5DDU - chains A and B; structure by X-ray diffraction, 2.46 A resolution.

Chain A (and B):
Protein: CrmG
Source organism: Actinoalloteichus sp. WH1-2216-6
Notes: chain B of this document is another copy of the same molecule, construct and numbering; everything in this record applies to it too
UniProtKB: H8Y6N2 (H8Y6N2_9PSEU); numbering as in UniProt (aligned over 1-523)
Chain sequence (523 residues; each row starts with the number of its first residue):
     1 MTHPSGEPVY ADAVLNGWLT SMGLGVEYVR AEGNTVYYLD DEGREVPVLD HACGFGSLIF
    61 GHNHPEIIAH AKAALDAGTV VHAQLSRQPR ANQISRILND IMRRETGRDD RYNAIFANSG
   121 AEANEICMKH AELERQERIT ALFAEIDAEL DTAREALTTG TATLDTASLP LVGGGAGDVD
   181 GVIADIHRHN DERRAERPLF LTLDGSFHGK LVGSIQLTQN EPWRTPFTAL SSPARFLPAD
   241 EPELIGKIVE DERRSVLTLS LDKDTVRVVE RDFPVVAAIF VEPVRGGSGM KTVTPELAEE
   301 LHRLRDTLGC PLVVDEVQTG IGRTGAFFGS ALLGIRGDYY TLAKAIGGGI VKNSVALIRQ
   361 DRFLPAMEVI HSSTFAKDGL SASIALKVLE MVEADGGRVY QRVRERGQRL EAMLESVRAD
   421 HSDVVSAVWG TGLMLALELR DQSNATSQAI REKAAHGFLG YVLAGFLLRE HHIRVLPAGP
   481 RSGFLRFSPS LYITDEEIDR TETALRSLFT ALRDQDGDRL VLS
Unresolved in the structure: 1-4, 173-177, 523 (chain B: 1-5, 173-177, 523)
Ligand contacts:
  - 4'-deoxy-4'-aminopyridoxal-5'-phosphate (PMP), molecule 1: S119, G120, A121, N124, F207, H208, G209, E282, D315, V317, Q318, K344
  - 4'-deoxy-4'-aminopyridoxal-5'-phosphate (PMP), molecule 2: S373, T374, F375

Chain A / chain B interface:
Residue-residue contacts (190):
  P8(A) with R111(B)
  V9(A) with N92(B); Q360(B), hydrogen bond (backbone-side chain)
  Y10(A) with N92(B), hydrogen bond (backbone-side chain); S95(B), hydrogen bond (backbone-side chain); R96(B); N99(B); R111(B); Y112(B); N113(B); A114(B), hydrogen bond (backbone-backbone)
  A11(A) with N92(B), hydrogen bond (backbone-side chain); N113(B); A114(B)
  D12(A) with Q88(B); A91(B); E368(B), hydrogen bond (backbone-side chain); K377(B), salt bridge
  A13(A) with E368(B), hydrogen bond (backbone-side chain)
  V14(A) with P365(B), hydrophobic; E368(B), hydrogen bond (backbone-side chain)
  L15(A) with E368(B), hydrogen bond (backbone-side chain); K377(B)
  N16(A) with R87(B)
  L19(A) with L85(B); S86(B)
  T20(A) with R87(B), hydrogen bond
  G25(A) with R87(B), hydrogen bond (backbone-side chain)
  V26(A) with S86(B); R87(B), hydrogen bond (backbone-backbone)
  E27(A) with R87(B); P89(B)
  Y28(A) with V80(B); S86(B)
  V29(A) with V80(B)
  R30(A) with A77(B); G78(B); V80(B)
  A31(A) with G78(B), hydrogen bond (backbone-backbone); V80(B)
  G54(A) with H82(B); Q84(B); T374(B)
  F55(A) with Q84(B)
  S57(A) with H82(B); T374(B)
  H62(A) with H82(B)
  N63(A) with G78(B); T79(B), hydrogen bond (side chain-backbone)
  I68(A) with L75(B), hydrophobic
  K72(A) with D76(B), salt bridge
  L75(A) with I68(B), hydrophobic
  D76(A) with K72(B), salt bridge
  A77(A) with R30(B)
  G78(A) with R30(B); A31(B), hydrogen bond (backbone-backbone); N63(B)
  T79(A) with N63(B), hydrogen bond (backbone-side chain)
  V80(A) with Y28(B); V29(B); R30(B)
  V81(A) with G349(B)
  H82(A) with G54(B); S57(B); H62(B); G349(B)
  A83(A) with R474(B)
  Q84(A) with G54(B); F55(B); R474(B), hydrogen bond (backbone-side chain); L476(B)
  L85(A) with L19(B); Y461(B), hydrophobic
  S86(A) with L19(B); V26(B); Y28(B)
  R87(A) with N16(B); T20(B), hydrogen bond; G25(B), hydrogen bond (side chain-backbone); V26(B), hydrogen bond (backbone-backbone); E27(B)
  Q88(A) with D12(B)
  P89(A) with E27(B)
  A91(A) with D12(B)
  N92(A) with V9(B); Y10(B), hydrogen bond (side chain-backbone); A11(B), hydrogen bond (side chain-backbone)
  S95(A) with Y10(B), hydrogen bond (side chain-backbone)
  R96(A) with Y10(B)
  N99(A) with Y10(B)
  R111(A) with P8(B); Y10(B)
  Y112(A) with Y10(B)
  N113(A) with Y10(B); A11(B)
  A114(A) with Y10(B), hydrogen bond (backbone-backbone); A11(B)
  A117(A) with K352(B)
  N118(A) with K352(B), hydrogen bond; F375(B)
  S119(A) with E122(B), hydrogen bond
  E122(A) with S119(B), hydrogen bond
  E125(A) with L211(B); V212(B), hydrogen bond (side chain-backbone)
  K129(A) with K210(B), hydrogen bond (side chain-backbone); F227(B)
  E132(A) with P226(B); A229(B)
  L133(A) with P226(B), hydrophobic; F227(B), hydrophobic
  R135(A) with A229(B)
  Q136(A) with P226(B)
  R197(A) with A229(B)
  P198(A) with A229(B); L230(B), hydrophobic
  F200(A) with L230(B), hydrophobic
  K210(A) with K129(B), hydrogen bond (backbone-side chain); I370(B), hydrogen bond (side chain-backbone); H371(B); S372(B), hydrogen bond
  L211(A) with E122(B); E125(B); L211(B), hydrophobic
  V212(A) with E125(B), hydrogen bond (backbone-side chain); K129(B); G213(B)
  G213(A) with V212(B)
  P222(A) with I370(B)
  W223(A) with V369(B); I370(B)
  P226(A) with E132(B); L133(B), hydrophobic; Q136(B)
  F227(A) with K129(B); L133(B), hydrophobic; I370(B), hydrophobic
  A229(A) with E132(B); R135(B); R197(B); P198(B); S232(B)
  L230(A) with P198(B), hydrophobic; F200(B), hydrophobic; S231(B); S232(B), hydrogen bond (backbone-side chain)
  S231(A) with L230(B)
  S232(A) with A229(B); L230(B), hydrogen bond (side chain-backbone)
  K344(A) with T374(B); F375(B)
  G349(A) with V81(B); H82(B)
  I350(A) with L380(B)
  K352(A) with A117(B); N118(B), hydrogen bond; K352(B), hydrogen bond (backbone-side chain); F375(B), hydrogen bond (side chain-backbone); D378(B), salt bridge; S381(B)
  N353(A) with F375(B)
  Q360(A) with V9(B), hydrogen bond (side chain-backbone)
  P365(A) with V14(B), hydrophobic
  E368(A) with D12(B); A13(B), hydrogen bond (side chain-backbone); V14(B), hydrogen bond (side chain-backbone); L15(B), hydrogen bond (side chain-backbone)
  V369(A) with W223(B)
  I370(A) with K210(B), hydrogen bond (backbone-side chain); P222(B); W223(B); F227(B), hydrophobic
  H371(A) with K210(B)
  S372(A) with K210(B), hydrogen bond
  T374(A) with G54(B); S57(B); K344(B)
  F375(A) with N118(B); K344(B); V351(B); K352(B), hydrogen bond (backbone-side chain); N353(B)
  K377(A) with D12(B), salt bridge; L15(B)
  D378(A) with K352(B), salt bridge
  L380(A) with I350(B)
  S381(A) with K352(B)
  Y461(A) with L85(B), hydrophobic
  R474(A) with A83(B); Q84(B), hydrogen bond (side chain-backbone)
  L476(A) with Q84(B)
Other interface residues (no listed pair), chain A (103 interface residues in all): L24, V36, L58, A71, M128, A195, E196, V351
Other interface residues (no listed pair), chain B (103 interface residues in all): L24, V36, L58, A71, M128, E196, A376

Overview:
The chain A/chain B interface involves 103 residues from each chain; the contacts include 46 hydrogen bonds
and 6 salt bridges. Polar contacts include D12(A)-K377(B), K72(A)-D76(B) and K352(A)-D378(B). Chain A binds
4'-deoxy-4'-aminopyridoxal-5'-phosphate.
Both chains are CrmG (Actinoalloteichus sp. WH1-2216-6). Entry 5DDU (Crystal structure of aminotransferase
CrmG from Actinoalloteichus sp. WH1-2216-6 in complex with PMP) was determined by X-ray diffraction (same
publication as 5DDS and 5DDW).
